9BU0 - chains C and E of the 8 polymer chains in the assembly; structure by X-ray diffraction, 2.89 A resolution.

Chain C:
Protein: Major histocompatibility complex class I-related gene protein
Organism: Homo sapiens
UniProt: Q95460 (HMR1_HUMAN); residues 1-270 here correspond to UniProt positions 23-292 (UniProt number = residue number + 22)
Chain sequence (271 residues; each row starts with the number of its first residue; numbering starts at 0):
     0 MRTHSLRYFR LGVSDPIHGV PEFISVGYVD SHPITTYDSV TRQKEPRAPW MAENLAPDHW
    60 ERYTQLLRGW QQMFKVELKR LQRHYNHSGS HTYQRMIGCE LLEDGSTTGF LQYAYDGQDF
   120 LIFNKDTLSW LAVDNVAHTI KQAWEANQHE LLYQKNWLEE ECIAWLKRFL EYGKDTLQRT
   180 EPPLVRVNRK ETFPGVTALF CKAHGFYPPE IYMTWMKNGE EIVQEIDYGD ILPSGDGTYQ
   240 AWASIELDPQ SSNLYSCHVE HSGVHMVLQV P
Unresolved in the structure: 0, 222-223, 247-251
Construct notes: initiating methionine (0); conflict Ser261 (Cys283 in Q95460)
Cystine bridges: Cys98-Cys161, Cys200-Cys256
Covalently attached groups: salicylaldehyde (NK) linked to Lys43
Ligand contacts: salicylaldehyde (NK): Tyr7, Arg9, Ser24, Tyr62, Leu66, Trp69, Trp156
From the paper describing this entry:
  - binding site for salicylaldehyde: Tyr7, Ser24, Lys43, Tyr62, Trp69, Trp156

Chain E:
Protein: Human TCR TRBV6-1_BETA
Organism: Homo sapiens
Chain sequence (246 residues; row label = number of the first residue in the row; numbering starts at 0):
     0 MNAGVTQTPK FQVLKTGQSM TLQCAQDMNH NSMYWYRQDP GMGLRLIYYS ASEGTTDKGE
    60 VPNGYNVSRL NKREFSLRLE SAAPSQTSVY FCASSVWTGE GSGELFFGEG SRLTVLEDLK
   120 NVFPPEVAVF EPSEAEISHT QKATLVCLAT GFYPDHVELS WWVNGKEVHS GVCTDPQPLK
   180 EQPALNDSRY ALSSRLRVSA TFWQNPRNHF RCQVQFYGLS ENDEWTQDRA KPVTQIVSAE
   240 AWGRAD
Unresolved in the structure: 0-3, 204-209, 242-245
Cystine bridges: Cys23-Cys91, Cys146-Cys211

Interface between chain C and chain E:
Residue-residue contacts - 19 pairs, chain C then chain E:
  Arg61(C) with Tyr48(E), hydrogen bond; Thr97(E)
  Gln64(C) with Tyr48(E); Ala50(E); Thr54(E), hydrogen bond; Thr55(E); Asp56(E)
  Leu65(C) with Thr97(E)
  Arg67(C) with Thr54(E), hydrogen bond
  Gly68(C) with Ser51(E)
  Trp69(C) with Thr97(E), hydrogen bond (side chain-backbone)
  Gln71(C) with Ser51(E)
  Met72(C) with Trp96(E), hydrophobic
  Asn146(C) with Ser101(E), hydrogen bond
  His148(C) with Ser101(E)
  Glu149(C) with Glu99(E); Ser101(E)
  Tyr152(C) with Gly98(E), hydrogen bond (side chain-backbone); Gly100(E)
Interface residues without a listed pair, chain C (13 interface residues in all): Arg41
Interface residues without a listed pair, chain E (15 interface residues in all): Asn30, Gly53, Gly102

Overview:
The interface between chain C and chain E involves 13 residues on one side and 15 on the other; the contacts
include 6 hydrogen bonds. Polar contacts include Arg61(C)-Tyr48(E), Gln64(C)-Thr54(E) and Arg67(C)-Thr54(E).
Salicylaldehyde is covalently linked to Lys43(C). From the paper: a binding site for salicylaldehyde at
Tyr7(C), Ser24(C) and Lys43(C) among others.
Chain C is Major histocompatibility complex class I-related gene protein and chain E is Human TCR
TRBV6-1_BETA, both from Homo sapiens; the structure, Structure of human MAIT A-F7 TCR in complex with human
MR1-salicylaldehyde, was determined by X-ray diffraction, deposited together with 9BTX, 9BTY and 9BTZ.
